Entry 2YE0 (X-ray diffraction, 1.47 A resolution); this record covers chain A.

== Chain A ==
Name: Green fluorescent protein
Source organism: Aequorea victoria
UniProtKB: P42212 (GFP_AEQVI); aligned to UniProt positions 2-238 over residues 2-238
Sequence (243 residues; numbered 0 to 244; 2 numbers in that range are skipped by the numbering (no residue carries them; nothing is unmodelled there); the number before each row is that of its first residue; numbering starts at 0):
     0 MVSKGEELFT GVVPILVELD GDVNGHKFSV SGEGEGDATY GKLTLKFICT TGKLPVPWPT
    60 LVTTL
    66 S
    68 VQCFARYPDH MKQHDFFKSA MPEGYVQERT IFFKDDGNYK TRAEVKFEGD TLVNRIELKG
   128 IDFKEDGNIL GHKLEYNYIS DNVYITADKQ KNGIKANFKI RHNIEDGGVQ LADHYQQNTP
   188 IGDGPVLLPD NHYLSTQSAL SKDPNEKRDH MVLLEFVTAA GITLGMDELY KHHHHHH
Unresolved in the structure: 0-2, 231-244
Sequence notes: expression tag (0-1, 239-244); engineered mutation Leu-64 (Phe in P42212), Ala-72 (Ser in P42212), Ile-146 (Asn in P42212), Asp-148 (His in P42212), Thr-153 (Met in P42212), Ala-163 (Val in P42212), Gly-175 (Ser in P42212), Leu-231 (His in P42212); chromophore (66, 66, 66)
Modified residues: Ser-66 (2-[(4Z)-2-[(1R)-1-amino-2-hydroxy-ethyl]-4-(1H-indol-3-ylmethylidene)-5-oxo-imidazol-1-yl]ethanoic acid; SWG)
Covalently attached groups: covalent link Leu-64/Ser-66; covalent link Ser-66/Val-68
From the paper describing this entry:
  - conformationally variable residues: Ser-205, Leu-220, Glu-222
  - contacts within the chain: Ile-146/Ser-205 (backbone contact), Leu-220/Glu-222, Ser-205/Leu-220

== Summary ==
From the paper: conformational variability at Ser-205, Leu-220 and Glu-222; contacts within the chain
involving Ser-205, Ile-146 and Leu-220 among others.
Chain A is Green fluorescent protein (Aequorea victoria); the structure, X-ray structure of the cyan
fluorescent protein mTurquoise (K206A mutant), was determined by X-ray diffraction, deposited together with
2YDZ and 3ZTF.
